Entry 5CY2 (X-ray diffraction, 4.00 A resolution); this record covers chains B and C of the 4 polymer chains in the assembly.

Chain B:
Protein: Transposon Tn3 resolvase
From: Escherichia coli
UniProtKB: P0ADI2 (TNR3_ECOLX); residue numbers follow UniProt; this construct covers 1-185
Amino-acid sequence (192 residues; row label = number of the first residue in the row):
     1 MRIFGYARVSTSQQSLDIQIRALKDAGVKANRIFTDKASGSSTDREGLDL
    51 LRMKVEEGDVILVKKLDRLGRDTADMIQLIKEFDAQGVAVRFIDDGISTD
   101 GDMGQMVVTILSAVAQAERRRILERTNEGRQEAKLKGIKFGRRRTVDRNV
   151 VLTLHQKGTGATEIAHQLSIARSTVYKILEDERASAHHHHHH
Not modelled in the structure: 39-43, 186-192
Construct notes: expression tag (186-192)
Swiss-Prot annotation at these positions:
  - DNA-binding region: Ala-161 to Glu-180 (H-T-H motif)
  - active site: Ser-10 (O-(5'-phospho-DNA)-serine intermediate)

Chain C:
Molecule: 27-nt DNA strand
Sequence (27 nucleotides; numbered 2 to 28; the number before each row is that of its first residue):
     2 ATTGTCTGATATTCGATTTAAGGTACA

Chain B / chain C interface:
Contacting residue pairs - 30 pairs, chain B then chain C:
  Gln-116(B) / DA17(C)  phosphate contact
  Arg-119(B) / DA17(C)  salt bridge to the phosphate
  Arg-120(B) / DA17(C)  phosphate contact
  Arg-120(B) / DT18(C)  salt bridge to the phosphate
  Leu-123(B) / DG16(C)  sugar contact
  Thr-126(B) / DG16(C)  base contact
  Asn-127(B) / DG16(C)  base contact
  Arg-130(B) / DA17(C)  hydrogen bond to the base
  Arg-130(B) / DT18(C)  hydrogen bond to the base
  Arg-130(B) / DT19(C)  hydrogen bond to the sugar
  Lys-134(B) / DT19(C)  salt bridge to the phosphate
  Phe-140(B) / DT19(C)  base contact
  Phe-140(B) / DT20(C)  sugar contact
  Gly-141(B) / DT19(C)  hydrogen bond to the base
  Gly-141(B) / DT20(C)  base contact
  Arg-142(B) / DT20(C)  hydrogen bond to the base
  Arg-142(B) / DA21(C)  sugar contact
  Arg-144(B) / DA21(C)  salt bridge to the phosphate
  Arg-144(B) / DA22(C)  phosphate contact
  Thr-145(B) / DA22(C)  hydrogen bond to the phosphate
  Val-146(B) / DA22(C)  hydrogen bond to the phosphate
  Arg-148(B) / DA22(C)  salt bridge to the phosphate
  Ile-170(B) / DG23(C)  phosphate contact
  Ala-171(B) / DG23(C)  hydrogen bond to the phosphate
  Arg-172(B) / DA26(C)  base contact
  Ser-173(B) / DG24(C)  hydrogen bond to the base
  Thr-174(B) / DA22(C)  sugar contact
  Thr-174(B) / DG23(C)  hydrogen bond to the phosphate
  Lys-177(B) / DA21(C)  base contact
  Lys-177(B) / DA22(C)  hydrogen bond to the base
Other interface residues (no listed pair), chain B (24 interface residues in all): Gln-131, Arg-143, Ser-169
Other interface residues (no listed pair), chain C (11 interface residues in all): DT25

Overview:
24 residues of chain B and 11 residues of chain C are in contact, with 11 hydrogen bonds and 5 salt bridges.
Polar pairs include Arg-130(B)/DA17(C), Arg-130(B)/DT18(C) and Gly-141(B)/DT19(C). UniProt lists active-site
residue Ser-10(B) on chain B.
Chain B is Transposon Tn3 resolvase (Escherichia coli) and chain C is a 27-nt DNA strand; the structure, Tn3
resolvase - site III complex crystal form II, was determined by X-ray diffraction.
